PDB entry 7UEA | electron microscopy, 3.49 A resolution | chains A and a of the 9 polymer chains in the assembly

[Chain A (and a)]
Protein: Photosystem P840 reaction center, large subunit
Source organism: Chlorobaculum tepidum TLS
Notes: chain a of this document is another copy of the same molecule, construct and numbering; everything in this record applies to it too
UniProtKB: Q8KAY0 (Q8KAY0_CHLTE); residue numbers follow UniProt; this construct covers 1-731
Amino-acid sequence (731 residues; row label = number of the first residue in the row):
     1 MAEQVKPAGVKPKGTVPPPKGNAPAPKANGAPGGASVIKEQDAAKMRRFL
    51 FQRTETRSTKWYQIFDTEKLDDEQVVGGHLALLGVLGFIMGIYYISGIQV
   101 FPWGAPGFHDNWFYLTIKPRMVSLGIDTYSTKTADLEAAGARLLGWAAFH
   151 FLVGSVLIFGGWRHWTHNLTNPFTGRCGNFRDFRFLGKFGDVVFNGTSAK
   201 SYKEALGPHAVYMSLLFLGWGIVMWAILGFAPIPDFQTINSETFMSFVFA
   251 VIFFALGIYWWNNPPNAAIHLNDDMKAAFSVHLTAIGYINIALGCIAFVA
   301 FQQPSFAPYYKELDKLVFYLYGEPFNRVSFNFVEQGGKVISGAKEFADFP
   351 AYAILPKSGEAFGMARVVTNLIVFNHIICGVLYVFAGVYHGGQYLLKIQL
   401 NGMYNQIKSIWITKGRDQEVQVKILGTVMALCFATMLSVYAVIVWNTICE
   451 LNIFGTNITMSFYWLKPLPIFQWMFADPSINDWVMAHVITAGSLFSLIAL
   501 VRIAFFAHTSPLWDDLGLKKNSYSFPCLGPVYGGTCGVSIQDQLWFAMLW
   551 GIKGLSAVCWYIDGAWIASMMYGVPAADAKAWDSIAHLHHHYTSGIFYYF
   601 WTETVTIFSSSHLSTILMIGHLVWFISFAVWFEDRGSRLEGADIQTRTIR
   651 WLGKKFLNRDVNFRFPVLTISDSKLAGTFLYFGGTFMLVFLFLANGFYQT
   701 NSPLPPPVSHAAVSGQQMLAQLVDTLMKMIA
Not modelled in the structure: 1-57, 336-342, 710-731 (chain a: 1-58, 171-178, 334-342, 709-731)
Ion coordination: 4Fe-4S cluster Fe: Cys-527, Cys-536 (shared with Cys-527(a), Cys-536(a) of chain a); Ca2+: Asp-563, Tyr-599, Glu-603, Phe-692, Asn-695, Gly-696
Ligand contacts:
  - bacteriochlorophyll a (BCL), molecule 1: Trp-61, Tyr-62, Gln-63, Phe-65, Asp-66, Thr-67, Lys-276, Phe-279, Leu-283, Leu-382, Tyr-383, Ala-386, Tyr-389, His-390, Gln-393, Tyr-523, Gln-541, Leu-544, Trp-545, Met-548, Leu-675, Phe-679
  - bacteriochlorophyll a (BCL), molecule 2: Phe-65, Thr-67, Leu-70, Gln-74, Val-75, Gly-78, His-79, Leu-82, Trp-165, Tyr-202, Asp-274, Met-275, Ala-278, Phe-279, His-282, Leu-283, Ile-286, Cys-379, Tyr-383
  - bacteriochlorophyll a (BCL), molecule 3: Asp-72, Val-75, Val-76, His-79, Leu-80, Leu-83, Val-153, Val-156, Leu-157, Phe-180, Phe-183, Phe-185, Gly-196, Thr-197, Ser-198, Lys-200, Ser-201, Tyr-202, Ala-205, Pro-208, His-209, Tyr-212, Met-213, Leu-216
  - bacteriochlorophyll a (BCL), molecule 4: Leu-80, Val-156, Leu-157, Phe-159, Gly-160, His-164, Leu-169, Thr-170, Asn-171, Pro-172, Arg-176, Cys-177, Gly-178, Asn-179, Phe-180, Phe-183, Arg-184, Phe-185, Leu-186, Tyr-212
  - bacteriochlorophyll a (BCL), molecule 5: Leu-83, Leu-86, Gly-87, Met-90, Tyr-94, Ile-117, Arg-120, Met-121, Leu-124, Ile-126, Trp-146, Phe-149, His-150, Val-153, Gly-154, Leu-157, Met-213, Leu-216, Phe-217, Trp-220, Val-223, Glu-242, Ile-289, Leu-293
  - bacteriochlorophyll a (BCL), molecule 6: Leu-83, Tyr-202, Lys-203, Ala-205, Leu-206, His-209, Ala-210, Met-213, Leu-216, Gly-219, Trp-220, Val-223, Pro-265, Ala-267, His-270, Leu-271, Ala-278, Val-281, His-282, Ala-285, Ile-286, Trp-411
  - bacteriochlorophyll a (BCL), molecule 7: Leu-86, Met-90, Tyr-93, Thr-116, Ile-117, Arg-120, Ile-286, Ile-289, Asn-290, Leu-293, Ile-372, Asn-375, His-376, Cys-379, Tyr-383
  - bacteriochlorophyll a (BCL), molecule 8: Tyr-93, Trp-112, Phe-113, Thr-116, Ile-117, Leu-371, Ile-372, Phe-374, Asn-375, Ile-378, Cys-379, Leu-382, Met-548, Thr-678, Phe-679, Phe-682, Gly-683, Phe-686, Met-687, Val-689, Phe-690, Leu-693
  - bacteriochlorophyll a (BCL), molecule 9: Asp-110, Asn-111, Trp-112, Phe-113, Leu-320, Tyr-321, Gly-322, His-612, Thr-615, Ile-616, Ile-619, Met-687, Phe-690
  - bacteriochlorophyll a (BCL), molecule 10: Pro-119, Arg-120, Ser-123, Phe-217, Trp-220, Phe-236, Gln-237, Thr-238, Ile-239, Ser-241, Glu-242, Met-245, Ser-246, Phe-249, Leu-293, Ile-296, Phe-301, Ser-305, Phe-306, Tyr-309, Tyr-310
  - bacteriochlorophyll a (BCL), molecule 11: Ile-269, His-270, Ala-277, Ser-280, Val-281, Thr-284, Ala-285, Tyr-288, Val-384, Val-388, Gly-391, Gly-392, Tyr-394, Leu-395, Tyr-404, Ile-410, Trp-411, Ile-412, Lys-414, Gly-415, Leu-497, Leu-500, Ala-504, Phe-505
  - bacteriochlorophyll a (BCL), molecule 12: Leu-431, Ala-434, Thr-435, Ser-438, Leu-465, Lys-466, Pro-467, Leu-468, Phe-471, Phe-475, Asp-482, Trp-483, Ala-486, His-487, Thr-490
  - F26 (2-[(1E,3E,5E,7E,9E,11E,13E,15E,17E,19E)-3,7,12,16,20,24-hexamethylpentacosa-1,3,5,7,9,11,13,15,17,19,23-undecaenyl]-1,3,4-trimethyl-benzene): His-79, Leu-82, Leu-83, Val-85, Leu-86, Ile-89, Tyr-93, Phe-113, Tyr-202, His-209
  - F39 ([(2R,3S,4S,5R,6R)-6-[(10E,12E,14E)-2,6,10,14,19,23-hexamethyl-25-(2,3,6-trimethylphenyl)pentacosa-6,8,10,12,14,16,18,20,22,24-decaen-2-yl]oxy-3,4,5-tris(oxidanyl)oxan-2-yl]methyl dodecanoate): Phe-236, Gln-237, Tyr-288, Ile-291, Ala-292, Leu-293, Gly-294, Cys-295, Ile-296, Ala-297, Val-299, Ala-300, Phe-301, Gln-303, Ser-305, Phe-306, Ile-372, His-376, Trp-411, Val-501, Ala-504, Phe-505
  - Chlorophyll A ester (G2O), molecule 1: Met-429, Cys-432, Phe-433, Met-436, Leu-437, Tyr-440, Phe-495, Ile-498, Arg-502, Phe-546, Leu-549, Trp-550
  - Chlorophyll A ester (G2O), molecule 2: Met-436, Leu-437, Tyr-440, Ala-441, Val-444, Thr-447, Ile-448, Ile-453, Phe-454, Phe-495, Leu-549, Trp-550, Ile-552, Lys-553, Met-570, Ile-596, Phe-597, Phe-600, Trp-624, Tyr-681
  - Chlorophyll A ester (G2O), molecule 3: Thr-615, Met-618, Ile-619, His-621, Leu-622, Phe-625, Phe-628
  - Chlorophyll A ester (G2O), molecule 4: Leu-622, Phe-625, Ile-626, Phe-628, Ala-629, Phe-632, Asp-634, Ser-637, Arg-638, Gly-641, Ala-642, Gln-645
  - Bacteriochlorophyll A isomer (GS0), molecule 1: Met-436, Val-439, Ile-443, Val-488, Ala-491, Gly-492, Ile-552, Lys-553, Ser-556, Ala-557, Trp-560, Ile-567, Ile-596, Phe-600, Thr-604, Ile-607, Phe-608, Leu-617, His-621, Trp-624, Tyr-681, Thr-685, Leu-688, Val-689, Phe-692
  - Bacteriochlorophyll A isomer (GS0), molecule 2: Phe-597, Phe-600, Trp-601, Trp-624
  - 4Fe-4S cluster (SF4): Cys-527, Gly-529, Pro-530, Gly-534, Thr-535, Cys-536, Glu-633, Ile-670

[Interface between chain A and chain a]
Contacting residue pairs (179):
  Phe-325(A) with Asn-452(a); Ala-577(a), hydrophobic
  Arg-327(A) with Ala-576(a), hydrogen bond (side chain-backbone); Ala-577(a); Val-708(a)
  Ser-329(A) with Val-708(a)
  Phe-330(A) with Ile-458(a), hydrophobic; Ala-581(a), hydrophobic; Ser-584(a)
  Glu-345(A) with Val-708(a)
  Tyr-352(A) with Asn-457(a), hydrogen bond
  Val-422(A) with Ile-644(a), hydrophobic
  Leu-425(A) with Ile-644(a), hydrophobic
  Gly-426(A) with Thr-648(a)
  Met-429(A) with Ile-644(a), hydrophobic; Gln-645(a)
  Tyr-440(A) with Leu-622(a)
  Thr-447(A) with Met-618(a)
  Leu-451(A) with Ser-611(a), hydrogen bond (backbone-side chain); Ser-614(a); Thr-615(a); Met-618(a), hydrophobic
  Asn-452(A) with Phe-325(a)
  Ile-453(A) with Thr-615(a)
  Ile-458(A) with Phe-330(a), hydrophobic
  Arg-502(A) with Ser-637(a), hydrogen bond (side chain-backbone); Glu-640(a), salt bridge; Gly-641(a)
  Phe-506(A) with Ile-644(a), hydrophobic
  Ser-510(A) with Glu-640(a), hydrogen bond
  Pro-511(A) with Asp-643(a); Ile-644(a), hydrophobic; Arg-647(a)
  Leu-512(A) with Leu-639(a); Glu-640(a); Asp-643(a), hydrogen bond (backbone-side chain)
  Trp-513(A) with Glu-640(a), hydrogen bond
  Asp-515(A) with Arg-647(a), salt bridge
  Lys-520(A) with Glu-640(a), salt bridge
  Pro-526(A) with Pro-530(a), hydrophobic
  Cys-527(A) with Pro-530(a), hydrophobic
  Gly-529(A) with Gly-529(a); Pro-530(a)
  Pro-530(A) with Cys-527(a), hydrophobic; Leu-528(a); Gly-529(a)
  Tyr-532(A) with Arg-635(a), hydrogen bond (backbone-side chain); Leu-639(a)
  Gly-533(A) with Arg-635(a), hydrogen bond (backbone-side chain); Thr-669(a); Ile-670(a)
  Gly-534(A) with Arg-635(a); Ile-670(a)
  Thr-535(A) with Gly-636(a)
  Cys-536(A) with Glu-633(a); Asp-634(a); Arg-635(a); Gly-636(a), hydrogen bond (backbone-backbone); Ser-637(a), hydrogen bond (backbone-backbone)
  Gly-537(A) with Glu-633(a); Ser-637(a)
  Val-538(A) with Gly-636(a); Ser-637(a); Glu-640(a)
  Gln-543(A) with Ser-637(a), hydrogen bond; Glu-640(a), hydrogen bond
  Phe-546(A) with Glu-633(a); Asp-634(a); Ser-637(a)
  Leu-549(A) with Phe-632(a), hydrophobic
  Met-570(A) with Met-618(a), hydrophobic
  Met-571(A) with Phe-608(a), hydrophobic; Ser-614(a), hydrogen bond; Leu-617(a), hydrophobic; Met-618(a), hydrophobic
  Val-574(A) with Phe-608(a)
  Pro-575(A) with Arg-327(a), hydrogen bond (backbone-side chain); Phe-608(a); Ser-609(a)
  Ala-577(A) with Phe-325(a), hydrophobic; Arg-327(a)
  Ala-581(A) with Phe-330(a), hydrophobic
  Phe-597(A) with Phe-608(a), hydrophobic; Leu-617(a), hydrophobic; His-621(a)
  Tyr-598(A) with Phe-608(a), hydrophobic
  Trp-601(A) with Trp-601(a), hydrogen bond (backbone-side chain); Thr-604(a); Val-605(a); Phe-608(a), hydrophobic
  Thr-604(A) with Trp-601(a)
  Phe-608(A) with Met-571(a), hydrophobic; Val-574(a), hydrophobic; Pro-575(a); Ala-576(a); Phe-597(a); Tyr-598(a), hydrophobic; Trp-601(a), hydrophobic
  Ser-609(A) with Pro-575(a)
  Ser-611(A) with Leu-451(a)
  Ser-614(A) with Leu-451(a); Met-571(a), hydrogen bond
  Thr-615(A) with Leu-451(a); Ile-453(a)
  Leu-617(A) with Met-571(a), hydrophobic
  Met-618(A) with Thr-447(a); Leu-451(a), hydrophobic; Met-570(a), hydrophobic; Met-571(a), hydrophobic
  His-621(A) with Phe-597(a)
  Leu-622(A) with Tyr-440(a)
  Trp-624(A) with Trp-624(a), hydrophobic
  Phe-628(A) with Trp-624(a), hydrophobic; Phe-628(a), hydrophobic; Tyr-681(a)
  Trp-631(A) with Phe-632(a), hydrophobic; Glu-633(a)
  Phe-632(A) with Leu-549(a), hydrophobic; Phe-628(a), hydrophobic; Trp-631(a), hydrophobic; Phe-632(a), hydrophobic; Glu-633(a)
  Glu-633(A) with Cys-536(a); Gly-537(a); Phe-546(a); Val-630(a); Trp-631(a); Phe-632(a); Glu-633(a); Ile-670(a); Lys-674(a), salt bridge
  Asp-634(A) with Cys-536(a); Phe-546(a)
  Arg-635(A) with Tyr-532(a), hydrogen bond (side chain-backbone); Gly-533(a), hydrogen bond (side chain-backbone); Gly-534(a); Cys-536(a)
  Gly-636(A) with Gly-534(a); Thr-535(a); Cys-536(a), hydrogen bond (backbone-backbone); Val-538(a)
  Ser-637(A) with Arg-502(a), hydrogen bond; Cys-536(a), hydrogen bond (backbone-backbone); Gly-537(a); Gln-543(a), hydrogen bond; Phe-546(a)
  Leu-639(A) with Leu-512(a), hydrophobic; Tyr-532(a)
  Glu-640(A) with Arg-502(a), salt bridge; Ser-510(a); Leu-512(a); Trp-513(a); Val-538(a); Gln-543(a)
  Gly-641(A) with Met-429(a)
  Asp-643(A) with Leu-512(a)
  Ile-644(A) with Leu-425(a), hydrophobic; Gly-426(a); Met-429(a), hydrophobic; Phe-506(a), hydrophobic
  Gln-645(A) with Met-429(a)
  Arg-647(A) with Val-422(a); Pro-511(a), hydrogen bond (side chain-backbone); Leu-512(a)
  Thr-648(A) with Gly-426(a)
  Thr-669(A) with Gly-533(a)
  Ile-670(A) with Gly-533(a), hydrogen bond (backbone-backbone); Gly-534(a); Cys-536(a), hydrophobic; Glu-633(a)
  Lys-674(A) with Glu-633(a)
  Val-708(A) with Arg-327(a); Val-328(a); Ser-329(a); Ala-343(a); Lys-344(a)
  Ser-709(A) with Ser-329(a), hydrogen bond (backbone-side chain); Asn-331(a); Ala-343(a)
Other interface residues (no listed pair), chain A (93 interface residues in all): Val-328, Glu-419, Lys-423, Asn-457, Thr-459, Leu-528, Ala-576, Asp-578, Ile-585, Val-605, Val-630, Trp-651, Tyr-681, Pro-707
Other interface residues (no listed pair), chain a (94 interface residues in all): Glu-345, Tyr-352, Lys-423, Asp-515, Lys-520, Ile-585, Arg-638, Trp-651, Pro-706, Pro-707

[Overview]
The interface between chain A and chain a involves 93 residues on one side and 94 on the other, with 26
hydrogen bonds and 5 salt bridges. Among the polar pairs are Arg-502(A)/Glu-640(a), Asp-515(A)/Arg-647(a) and
Lys-520(A)/Glu-640(a).
Both chains are Photosystem P840 reaction center, large subunit (Chlorobaculum tepidum TLS). Entry 7UEA
(Photosynthetic assembly of Chlorobaculum tepidum (RC-FMO1)) was determined by electron microscopy, deposited
together with 7UEB.
